9C0M - chain A; structure by X-ray diffraction, 2.50 A resolution.

Chain A:
Name: Alpha/beta fold hydrolase
Source organism: Staphylococcus aureus USA300-CA-263
Notes: engineered mutation(s): N-terminal GPG from expression tag
UniProt: A0A0D6HZA6 (A0A0D6HZA6_STAAU); residue numbers follow UniProt; this construct covers 1-246
Chain sequence (249 residues; row label = number of the first residue in the row; numbers below 1 keep their minus sign (Gly-2 is residue -2)):
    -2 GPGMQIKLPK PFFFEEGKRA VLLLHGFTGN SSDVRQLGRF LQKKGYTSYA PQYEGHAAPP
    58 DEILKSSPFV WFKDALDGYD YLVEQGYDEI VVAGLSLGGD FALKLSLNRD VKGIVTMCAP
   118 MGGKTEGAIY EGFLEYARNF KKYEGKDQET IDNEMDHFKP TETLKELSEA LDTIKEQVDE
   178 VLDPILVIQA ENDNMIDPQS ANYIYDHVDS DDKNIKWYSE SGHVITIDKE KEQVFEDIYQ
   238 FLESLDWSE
Not modelled in the structure: -2 to 4
Construct notes: expression tag (-2 to 0)
Ion coordination: Ca2+ site 1: Glu173, Asp176; Ca2+ site 2 near Asp206 (its only coordinating residue here); Ca2+ site 3 near Asp209 (its only coordinating residue here)

Summary:
The Ca2+ site 1 is built by Glu173 and Asp176.
Chain A is Alpha/beta fold hydrolase (Staphylococcus aureus USA300-CA-263); the structure, FphH,
Staphylococcus aureus fluorophosphonate-binding serine hydrolases H, apo form 2 at room temperature, was
determined by X-ray diffraction, deposited together with 9C0L, 9C0N and 8G0N.
